PDB entry 2XAC | X-ray diffraction, 2.71 A resolution | chains A and B of the 4 polymer chains in the assembly

== Chain A (and B) ==
Protein: Vascular endothelial growth factor B
Source organism: Homo sapiens
Notes: fragment: receptor-binding domain, residues 31-129; chain B of this document is another copy of the same molecule, construct and numbering; everything in this record applies to it too
UniProt: P49765 (VEGFB_HUMAN); residues 10-108 here correspond to UniProt positions 31-129 (UniProt number = residue number + 21)
Amino-acid sequence (99 residues; numbered 10 to 108; the number before each row is that of its first residue):
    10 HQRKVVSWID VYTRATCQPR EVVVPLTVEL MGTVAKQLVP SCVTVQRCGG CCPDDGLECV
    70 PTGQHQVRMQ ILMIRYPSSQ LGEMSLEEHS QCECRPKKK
Disulfide bonds: Cys26-Cys68, Cys57-Cys101, Cys61-Cys103
From the paper describing this entry:
  - conformationally variable residues (loop rearrangement): Thr36 to Gln46
  - mutagenesis - D63A, D63A/D64A/E67A: decreased binding to Vascular endothelial growth factor receptor 1 (citing earlier work)

== Interface between chain A and chain B ==
Cross-chain cystine bridges: Cys51(A)-Cys60(B), Cys60(A)-Cys51(B)
Pairs across the interface (62):
  Val14(A) - Arg77(B)
  Val14(A) - Gln79(B)
  Val14(A) - Glu92(B)
  Val15(A) - Arg77(B)  hydrogen bond (backbone-backbone)
  Val15(A) - Met78(B)
  Val15(A) - Gln79(B)  hydrogen bond (backbone-backbone)
  Trp17(A) - Val48(B)  hydrogen bond (side chain-backbone)
  Trp17(A) - Gln79(B)
  Trp17(A) - Ile80(B)
  Trp17(A) - Leu81(B)
  Trp17(A) - Leu90(B)  hydrophobic
  Val20(A) - Gln79(B)
  Tyr21(A) - Val48(B)  hydrophobic
  Tyr21(A) - Pro49(B)  hydrophobic
  Arg23(A) - Glu30(B)  salt bridge
  Arg23(A) - Thr53(B)  hydrogen bond (backbone-side chain)
  Arg23(A) - Val54(B)
  Arg23(A) - Gln55(B)
  Arg23(A) - Glu97(B)  salt bridge
  Ala24(A) - Cys51(B)  hydrogen bond (backbone-side chain)
  Ala24(A) - Val52(B)  hydrophobic
  Ala24(A) - Thr53(B)
  Arg29(A) - Val32(B)
  Arg29(A) - Thr53(B)  hydrogen bond
  Glu30(A) - Arg29(B)  salt bridge
  Glu30(A) - Glu30(B)  hydrogen bond (side chain-backbone)
  Val32(A) - Gly59(B)
  Gln46(A) - Pro62(B)
  Val48(A) - Trp17(B)  hydrogen bond (backbone-side chain)
  Pro49(A) - Trp17(B)
  Pro49(A) - Val20(B)
  Pro49(A) - Tyr21(B)  hydrophobic
  Pro49(A) - Ala24(B)  hydrophobic
  Ser50(A) - Cys60(B)
  Cys51(A) - Ala24(B)  hydrogen bond (side chain-backbone)
  Cys51(A) - Gly59(B)
  Cys51(A) - Cys60(B)  disulfide
  Val52(A) - Val20(B)  hydrophobic
  Thr53(A) - Arg23(B)  hydrogen bond (side chain-backbone)
  Thr53(A) - Arg29(B)  hydrogen bond
  Gly59(A) - Val32(B)
  Gly59(A) - Cys51(B)
  Cys60(A) - Cys51(B)  disulfide
  Cys61(A) - Ser50(B)
  Asp64(A) - Gln46(B)  hydrogen bond
  His74(A) - Gln11(B)
  Gln75(A) - Gln11(B)
  Arg77(A) - Gln11(B)
  Arg77(A) - Lys13(B)
  Arg77(A) - Val14(B)
  Arg77(A) - Val15(B)  hydrogen bond (backbone-backbone)
  Met78(A) - Val15(B)
  Met78(A) - Val20(B)  hydrophobic
  Gln79(A) - Val15(B)  hydrogen bond (backbone-backbone)
  Gln79(A) - Ser16(B)  hydrogen bond
  Gln79(A) - Trp17(B)
  Gln79(A) - Val20(B)
  Ile80(A) - Trp17(B)
  Ile80(A) - Val20(B)  hydrophobic
  Leu81(A) - Trp17(B)
  Leu90(A) - Trp17(B)  hydrophobic
  Glu92(A) - Val14(B)
Other interface residues (no listed pair), chain A (34 interface residues in all): Lys13, Ser16, Gly58, Val76
Other interface residues (no listed pair), chain B (35 interface residues in all): Arg12, Gly58

== In short ==
34 residues of chain A and 35 residues of chain B are in contact, with 2 disulfide bonds, 15 hydrogen bonds
and 3 salt bridges. Polar contacts include Arg23(A)-Glu30(B), Arg23(A)-Glu97(B) and Glu30(A)-Arg29(B). From
the paper: D63A and D63A/D64A/E67A of chain A reduce binding to Vascular endothelial growth factor receptor 1;
conformational variability at Thr36(A).
Chain A and chain B are both Vascular endothelial growth factor B (Homo sapiens); the structure, Structural
Insights into the Binding of VEGF-B by VEGFR-1D2: Recognition and Specificity, was determined by X-ray
diffraction.
